6HV3 - chains F and G of the 28 polymer chains in the assembly; structure by X-ray diffraction, 2.70 A resolution.

# Chain F
Molecule: Probable proteasome subunit alpha type-7
Organism: Saccharomyces cerevisiae (strain ATCC 204508 / S288c)
Notes: EC 3.4.25.1
Reference sequence: P21242 (PSA7_YEAST); residues -3 to 284 here correspond to UniProt positions 1-288 (UniProt number = residue number + 4)
Amino-acid sequence (288 residues; row label = number of the first residue in the row; numbers below 1 keep their minus sign (Met-3 is residue -3)):
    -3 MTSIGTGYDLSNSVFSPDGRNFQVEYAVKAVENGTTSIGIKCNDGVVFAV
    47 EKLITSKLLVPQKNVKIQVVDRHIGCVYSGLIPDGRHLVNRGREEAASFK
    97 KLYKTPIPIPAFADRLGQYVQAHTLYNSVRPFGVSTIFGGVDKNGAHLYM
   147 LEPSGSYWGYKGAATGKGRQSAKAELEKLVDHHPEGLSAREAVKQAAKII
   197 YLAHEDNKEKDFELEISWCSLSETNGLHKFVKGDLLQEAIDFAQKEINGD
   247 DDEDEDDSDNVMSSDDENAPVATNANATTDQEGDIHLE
Unresolved in the structure: -3 to 1, 245-284
Swiss-Prot annotation at these positions:
  - modified residue: Thr-2 (N-acetylthreonine)

# Chain G
Molecule: Proteasome subunit alpha type-1
Organism: Saccharomyces cerevisiae (strain ATCC 204508 / S288c)
Notes: EC 3.4.25.1
Reference sequence: P21243 (PSA1_YEAST); residues -8 to 243 here correspond to UniProt positions 1-252 (UniProt number = residue number + 9)
Amino-acid sequence (252 residues; row label = number of the first residue in the row; numbers below 1 keep their minus sign (Met-8 is residue -8)):
    -8 MSGAAAASAAGYDRHITIFSPEGRLYQVEYAFKATNQTNINSLAVRGKDC
    42 TVVISQKKVPDKLLDPTTVSYIFCISRTIGMVVNGPIPDARNAALRAKAE
    92 AAEFRYKYGYDMPCDVLAKRMANLSQIYTQRAYMRPLGVILTFVSVDEEL
   142 GPSIYKTDPAGYYVGYKATATGPKQQEITTNLENHFKKSKIDHINEESWE
   192 KVVEFAITHMIDALGTEFSKNDLEVGVATKDKFFTLSAENIEERLVAIAE
   242 QD
Unresolved in the structure: -8 to 1, 243
Metal / ion sites: Mg2+: Thr8, Tyr119, Arg122, Met125

# Chain F / chain G interface
Contacting residue pairs (64):
  Thr2(F) - His6(G)
  Gly3(F) - His6(G)
  Tyr4(F) - Arg5(G)
  Tyr4(F) - His6(G)
  Tyr4(F) - Tyr21(G)
  Ser9(F) - Arg126(G)
  Val10(F) - His6(G)
  Val10(F) - Gln18(G)
  Phe11(F) - Gln18(G)  hydrogen bond (backbone-side chain)
  Phe11(F) - Tyr21(G)
  Phe11(F) - Ala22(G)  hydrophobic
  Phe11(F) - Ala25(G)  hydrophobic
  Phe11(F) - Arg126(G)
  Phe11(F) - Pro127(G)
  Ser12(F) - Tyr21(G)
  Pro13(F) - Tyr21(G)  hydrophobic
  Pro13(F) - Lys24(G)  hydrogen bond (backbone-side chain)
  Asp14(F) - Lys24(G)
  Gly15(F) - Tyr21(G)
  Gly15(F) - Ala25(G)
  Lys37(F) - Asp56(G)  salt bridge
  Asp110(F) - Arg82(G)
  Gln114(F) - Arg82(G)  hydrogen bond (side chain-backbone)
  Gln114(F) - Asn83(G)
  Gln114(F) - Leu86(G)
  Gln117(F) - Pro79(G)
  Gln117(F) - Asp80(G)
  Gln117(F) - Asn83(G)  hydrogen bond
  Gln117(F) - Arg126(G)
  Thr120(F) - Arg126(G)  hydrogen bond (backbone-side chain)
  Leu121(F) - Asn83(G)
  Leu121(F) - Tyr124(G)
  Leu121(F) - Arg126(G)
  Leu121(F) - Leu128(G)  hydrophobic
  Tyr122(F) - Tyr124(G)
  Tyr122(F) - Met125(G)  hydrophobic
  Ser150(F) - Pro79(G)
  Gly151(F) - Pro79(G)
  Ser152(F) - Ile78(G)
  Ser152(F) - Pro79(G)
  Tyr153(F) - Arg82(G)  hydrogen bond (backbone-side chain)
  Trp154(F) - Leu55(G)  hydrophobic
  Trp154(F) - Thr59(G)
  Trp154(F) - Val60(G)  hydrophobic
  Trp154(F) - Ser61(G)
  Trp154(F) - Tyr62(G)
  Trp154(F) - Ile78(G)  hydrophobic
  Trp154(F) - Arg82(G)
  Gly155(F) - Leu55(G)
  Gly155(F) - Asp56(G)  hydrogen bond (backbone-backbone)
  Gly155(F) - Thr59(G)  hydrogen bond (backbone-side chain)
  Tyr156(F) - Leu54(G)
  Tyr156(F) - Leu55(G)
  Tyr156(F) - Asp56(G)
  Lys157(F) - Lys53(G)
  Lys157(F) - Leu54(G)  hydrogen bond (backbone-backbone)
  Lys157(F) - Leu55(G)
  Gly158(F) - Leu54(G)
  Lys169(F) - Leu54(G)
  Leu172(F) - Leu54(G)  hydrophobic
  Glu173(F) - Lys53(G)
  Glu173(F) - Leu54(G)
  Val176(F) - Leu54(G)  hydrophobic
  Asp177(F) - Lys53(G)  salt bridge
Also at the interface, not in a pair above, chain F (32 interface residues in all): Tyr145
Also at the interface, not in a pair above, chain G (29 interface residues in all): Asp52, Pro57, Gly129

# In short
32 residues of chain F and 29 residues of chain G are in contact, with 9 hydrogen bonds and 2 salt bridges.
Among the polar pairs are Lys37(F)-Asp56(G), Asp177(F)-Lys53(G) and Phe11(F)-Gln18(G). Thr8(G), Tyr119(G),
Arg122(G) and Met125(G) coordinate Mg2+.
Here chain F is Probable proteasome subunit alpha type-7 and chain G is Proteasome subunit alpha type-1, both
from Saccharomyces cerevisiae (strain ATCC 204508 / S288c). Entry 6HV3 (Yeast 20S proteasome with human beta2i
(1-53)) was determined by X-ray diffraction (same publication as 6HTB, 6HTC, 6HTD, 6HTP, 6HTR, 6HUB and 30
further entries).
